8IAK - chains A and H of the 8 polymer chains in the assembly; structure by electron microscopy, 3.10 A resolution.

[Chain A]
Protein: Long chain base biosynthesis protein 1, Serine palmitoyltransferase 1
Organism: Arabidopsis thaliana
Notes: EC 2.3.1.50
Reference sequence: chimeric construct of Q94IB8, P25045: residues 25-101 from Q94IB8 (LCB1_ARATH) positions 1-77 (UniProt number = residue number - 24); residues 102-558 from P25045 positions 102-558 (same numbers)
Sequence (534 residues; row label = number of the first residue in the row):
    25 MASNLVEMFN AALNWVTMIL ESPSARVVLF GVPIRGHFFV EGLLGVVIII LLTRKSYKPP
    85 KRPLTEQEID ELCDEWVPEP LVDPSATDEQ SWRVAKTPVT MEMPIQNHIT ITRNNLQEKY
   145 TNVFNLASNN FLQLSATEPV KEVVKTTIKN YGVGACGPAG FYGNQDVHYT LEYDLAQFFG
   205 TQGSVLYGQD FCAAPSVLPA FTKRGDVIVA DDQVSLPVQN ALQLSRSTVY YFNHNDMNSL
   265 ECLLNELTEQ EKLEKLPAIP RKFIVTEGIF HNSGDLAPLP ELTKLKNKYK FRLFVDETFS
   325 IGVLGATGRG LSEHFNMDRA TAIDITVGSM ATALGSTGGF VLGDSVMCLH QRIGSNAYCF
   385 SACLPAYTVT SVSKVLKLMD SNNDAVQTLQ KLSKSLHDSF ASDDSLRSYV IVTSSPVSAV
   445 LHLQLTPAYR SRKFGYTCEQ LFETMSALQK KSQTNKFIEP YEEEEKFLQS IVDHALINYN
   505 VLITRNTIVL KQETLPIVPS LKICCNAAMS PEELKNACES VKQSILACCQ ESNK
Unresolved in the structure: 25-59, 555-558
Swiss-Prot annotation at these positions:
  - modified residue: Thr121 (Phosphothreonine)

[Chain H]
Protein: Protein ORM2
Organism: Saccharomyces cerevisiae S288C
Reference sequence: Q06144 (ORM2_YEAST); residues 1-216 here = UniProt positions 1-216
Sequence (216 residues; numbered 1 to 216; the number before each row is that of its first residue):
     1 MIDRTKNESP AFEESPLTPN VSNLKPFPSQ SNKISTPVTD HRRRRAAAVI SHVEQETFED
    61 ENDQQMLPNM AATWVDQRGA WLIHIVVIVL LRLFYSLFGS TPKWTWTLTN MTYIIGFYIM
   121 FHLVKGTPFD FNGGAYDNLT MWEQINDETL YTPTRKFLLI VPIVLFLISN QYYRNDMTLF
   181 LSNLAVTVLI GVVPKLGITH RLRISIPGIT GRAQIS
Unresolved in the structure: 1-55, 205-216
Construct notes: engineered mutation Ala46 (Ser in Q06144), Ala47 (Ser in Q06144), Ala48 (Ser in Q06144), Ala71 (Asn in Q06144)
Swiss-Prot annotation at these positions:
  - modified residue: Ser9 (Phosphoserine), Ser15 (Phosphoserine), Thr18 (Phosphothreonine), Ser22 (Phosphoserine), Ser29 (Phosphoserine), Ser51 (Phosphoserine)
  - mutagenesis: Ser9 (S9A: Induces dysregulation of sphingolipid synthesis; when associated with A-15, A-18, A-36 and 46-A--A-48), Ser15 (S15A: Induces dysregulation of sphingolipid synthesis; when associated with A-9, A-18, A-36 and 46-A--A-48), Thr18 (T18A: Induces dysregulation of sphingolipid synthesis; when associated with A-9, A-15, A-36 and 46-A--A-48), Thr36 (T36A: Induces dysregulation of sphingolipid synthesis; when associated with A-9, A-15, A-18 and 46-A--A-48)

[How chain A and chain H interact]
Residue-residue contacts (16):
  His61(A) with Arg174(H)
  Glu65(A) with Asn170(H), hydrogen bond
  Leu68(A) with Phe166(H), hydrophobic; Leu167(H), hydrophobic
  Ile72(A) with Ile160(H), hydrophobic
  Leu75(A) with Ile163(H), hydrophobic
  Arg78(A) with Tyr151(H); Lys156(H)
  Ser80(A) with Leu150(H); Tyr151(H)
  Tyr81(A) with Thr149(H); Leu150(H), hydrogen bond (backbone-backbone)
  Lys82(A) with Asp147(H), salt bridge; Glu148(H); Thr149(H)
  Pro83(A) with Glu148(H)
Other interface residues (no listed pair), chain A (12 interface residues in all): Val64, Leu76
Other interface residues (no listed pair), chain H (15 interface residues in all): Thr152, Val164, Leu184

[Summary]
Chain A and chain H form an interface of 12 and 15 residues respectively, with 2 hydrogen bonds and 1 salt
bridge. Among the polar pairs are Lys82(A)-Asp147(H), Glu65(A)-Asn170(H) and Tyr81(A)-Leu150(H). UniProt lists
4 mutagenesis sites on chain H.
Here chain A is Long chain base biosynthesis protein 1, Serine palmitoyltransferase 1 (Arabidopsis thaliana)
and chain H is Protein ORM2 (Saccharomyces cerevisiae S288C). Entry 8IAK (Cryo-EM structure of the yeast
SPT-ORM2 (ORM2-S3A-N71A) complex) was determined by electron microscopy (same publication as 8IAJ and 8IAM).
